PDB entry 9GGF | electron microscopy, 2.65 A resolution | chains A and B of the 5 polymer chains in the assembly

Chain A:
Name: DNA polymerase subunit gamma-1
Source organism: Homo sapiens
Notes: EC 2.7.7.7, 3.1.11.-, 4.2.99.-
Reference sequence: P54098 (DPOG1_HUMAN); numbering as in UniProt (aligned over 26-1239)
Sequence (1221 residues; each row starts with the number of its first residue):
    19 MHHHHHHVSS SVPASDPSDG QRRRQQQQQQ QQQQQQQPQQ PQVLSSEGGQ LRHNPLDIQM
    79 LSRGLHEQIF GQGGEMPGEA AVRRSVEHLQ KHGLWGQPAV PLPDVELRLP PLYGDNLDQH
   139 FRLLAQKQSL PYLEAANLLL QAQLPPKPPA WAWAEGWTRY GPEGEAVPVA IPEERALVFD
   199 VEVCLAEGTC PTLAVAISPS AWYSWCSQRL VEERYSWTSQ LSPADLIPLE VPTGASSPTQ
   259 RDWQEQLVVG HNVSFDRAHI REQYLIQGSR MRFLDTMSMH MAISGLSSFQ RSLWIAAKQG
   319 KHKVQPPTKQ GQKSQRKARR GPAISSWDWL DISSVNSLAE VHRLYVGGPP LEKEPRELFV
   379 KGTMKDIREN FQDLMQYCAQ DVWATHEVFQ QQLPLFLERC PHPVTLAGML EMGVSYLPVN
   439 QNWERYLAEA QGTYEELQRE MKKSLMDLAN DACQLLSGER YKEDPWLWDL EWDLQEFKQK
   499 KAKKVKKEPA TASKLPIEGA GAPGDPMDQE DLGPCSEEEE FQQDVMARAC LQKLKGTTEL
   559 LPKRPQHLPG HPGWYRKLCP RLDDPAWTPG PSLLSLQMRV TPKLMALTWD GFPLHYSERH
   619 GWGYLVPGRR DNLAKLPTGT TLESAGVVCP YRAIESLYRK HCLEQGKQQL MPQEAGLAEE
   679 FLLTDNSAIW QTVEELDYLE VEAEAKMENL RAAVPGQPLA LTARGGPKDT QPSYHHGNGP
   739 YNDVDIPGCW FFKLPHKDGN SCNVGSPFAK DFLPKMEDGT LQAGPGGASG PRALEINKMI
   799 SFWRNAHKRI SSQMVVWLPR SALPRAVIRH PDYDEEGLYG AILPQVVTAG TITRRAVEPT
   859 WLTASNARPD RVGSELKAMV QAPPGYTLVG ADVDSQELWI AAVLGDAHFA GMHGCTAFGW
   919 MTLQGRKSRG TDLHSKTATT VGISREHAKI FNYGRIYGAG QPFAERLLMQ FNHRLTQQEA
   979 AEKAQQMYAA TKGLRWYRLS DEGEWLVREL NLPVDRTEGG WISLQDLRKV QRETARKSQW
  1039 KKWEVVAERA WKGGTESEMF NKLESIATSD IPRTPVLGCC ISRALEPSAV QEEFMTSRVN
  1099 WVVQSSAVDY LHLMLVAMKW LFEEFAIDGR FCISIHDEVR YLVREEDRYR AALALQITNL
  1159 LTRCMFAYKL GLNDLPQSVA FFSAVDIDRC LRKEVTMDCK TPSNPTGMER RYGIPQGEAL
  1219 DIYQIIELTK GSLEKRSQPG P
Disordered / not traced: 19-66, 249-261, 318-343, 499-531, 630-730, 989-1050, 1234-1239
Construct notes: initiating methionine (19); expression tag (20-25)
Bound ions: Ca2+: Asp-890, Val-891 (together with 2'-deoxycytidine-5'-triphosphate)
Ligand contacts: 2'-deoxycytidine-5'-triphosphate: Arg-853, Asp-890, Val-891, Asp-892, Ser-893, Gln-894, Glu-895, His-932, Arg-943, Lys-947, Ile-948, Tyr-951, Tyr-955, Asp-1135
Curated features (UniProtKB/Swiss-Prot):
  - region: Gln-43 to Gln-55 (Does not contribute to polymerase and exonuclease enzymatic activities), Thr-858 to Asn-864 (Trigger loop)
  - motif: Val-196 to Glu-200 (Exo I), Val-267 to Arg-275 (Exo II), Tyr-395 to Thr-403 (Exo III), Val-887 to Leu-896 (Pol A), Arg-943 to Gly-958 (Pol B), His-1134 to Val-1141 (Pol C)
  - active site: Asp-198 (Exonuclease activity)
  - binding site (DNA): Ser-306, Ser-593, Lys-806, Thr-849, Thr-1094, Ser-1095
  - binding site (RNA): Arg-579, His-754, Gly-763, Lys-768, Ser-863, Arg-869
  - binding site (a 2'-deoxyribonucleoside 5'-triphosphate): Asp-890, Val-891, Ser-893, Glu-895, Arg-943, Lys-947, Tyr-951, Asp-1135
  - binding site (Mg(2+)): Asp-890, Val-891, Asp-1135
  - site (Critical for replication fidelity and mismatch recognition): Arg-853, Gln-1102
  - natural variant: Gln-55 (Q55QQ; Q55QQQ), Arg-227 (R227W: In PEOB1 and MTDPS4B), Arg-232 (R232G: In MTDPS4A; R232H: In LS), Leu-244 (L244P: In MTDPS4A), Thr-251 (T251I: In PEOB1, MTDPS4A and MTDPS4B), Gly-268 (G268A: In PEOB1), Arg-275 (R275Q: Found in a patient with epileptic encephalopathy, developmental delay and moderate intellectual disability; uncertain significance), His-277 (H277L: In PEOB1; uncertain significance), Gly-303 (G303R: In MTDPS4A), Leu-304 (L304R: In PEOB1 and SANDO; L304SANDO: In PEOB1), Ser-305 (S305R: In MTDPS4A), Gln-308 (Q308H: In PEOB1), 51 further natural variant entries in UniProt
  - mutagenesis: Asp-198 (D198A: Abolishes exonuclease activity; when associated with A-200. Decreases polymerase exonucleolytic proofreading by 30-fold for the T:G mismatch and by 14-fold for the A:A mismatch ...), Glu-200 (E200A: Abolishes exonuclease activity; when associated with A-198. Decreases polymerase exonucleolytic proofreading by 30-fold for the T:G mismatch and by 14-fold for the A:A mismatch ...), Asp-274 (D274A: Unable to idle at the 5'-end of the nascent DNA strand. Continues DNA synthesis into double-stranded DNA past the 5'-end creating a flap structure that cannot be ligated), Lys-498 (K498C: Decreases processive DNA synthesis), Lys-499 (K499C: Decreases processive DNA synthesis), Lys-501 (K501C: Decreases processive DNA synthesis), Val-543 to Leu-558 (Markedly decreases the stimulation by POLG2, resulting in impaired processive DNA synthesis), Leu-549 (L549N: Decreases processive DNA synthesis), Leu-552 (L552N: Decreases processive DNA synthesis), Lys-553 (K553N: Decreases processive DNA synthesis), Arg-853 (R853A: Abolishes primer DNA extention in the presence of dNTPs. Impairs intrinsic polymerase processivity. Enhances exonuclease activity leading to primer DNA degradation), Asp-890 (D890N: Abolishes DNA polymerase activity), 1 further mutagenesis entry in UniProt
Reported in the primary citation:
  - disease-associated variants - R232H: decreased catalytic activity

Chain B:
Name: DNA polymerase subunit gamma-2
Source organism: Homo sapiens
Notes: engineered mutation(s): A169T
Reference sequence: Q9UHN1 (DPOG2_HUMAN); numbering as in UniProt (aligned over 26-485)
Sequence (467 residues; numbered 25 to 491; the number before each row is that of its first residue):
    25 MDAGQPELLT ERSSPKGGHV KSHAELEGNG EHPEAPGSGE GSEALLEICQ RRHFLSGSKQ
    85 QLSRDSLLSG CHPGFGPLGV ELRKNLAAEW WTSVVVFREQ VFPVDALHHK PGPLLPGDSA
   145 FRLVSAETLR EILQDKELSK EQLVTFLENV LKTSGKLREN LLHGALEHYV NCLDLVNKRL
   205 PYGLAQIGVC FHPVFDTKQI RNGVKSIGEK TEASLVWFTP PRTSNQWLDF WLRHRLQWWR
   265 KFAMSPSNFS SSDCQDEEGR KGNKLYYNFP WGKELIETLW NLGDHELLHM YPGNVSKLHG
   325 RDGRKNVVPC VLSVNGDLDR GMLAYLYDSF QLTENSFTRK KNLHRKVLKL HPCLAPIKVA
   385 LDVGRGPTLE LRQVCQGLFN ELLENGISVW PGYLETMQSS LEQLYSKYDE MSILFTVLVT
   445 ETTLENGLIH LRSRDTTMKE MMHISKLKDF LIKYISSAKN VHHHHHH
Disordered / not traced: 25-66, 138-176, 219-228, 355-368, 483-491
Construct notes: initiating methionine (25); variant Thr-169 (Ala in Q9UHN1); expression tag (486-491)
Curated features (UniProtKB/Swiss-Prot):
  - modified residue: Ser-38 (Phosphoserine)
  - natural variant: Arg-182 (R182W: In MTDPS16), Gly-416 (G416A: No functional deficit), Asp-433 (D433Y: In MTDPS16B), Gly-451 (G451E: In PEOA4)

How chain A and chain B interact:
Pairs across the interface (55):
  Glu-447(A) / Arg-257(B)  salt bridge
  Arg-457(A) / Gln-261(B)
  Arg-457(A) / Lys-265(B)
  Lys-461(A) / Lys-265(B)
  Lys-461(A) / Ala-267(B)
  Asp-465(A) / Met-268(B)
  Asp-465(A) / Lys-373(B)  salt bridge
  Asn-468(A) / Asp-459(B)
  Asn-468(A) / Thr-460(B)
  Asp-469(A) / Lys-373(B)  salt bridge
  Cys-471(A) / Thr-460(B)
  Cys-471(A) / Met-462(B)
  Gln-472(A) / Arg-369(B)
  Gln-472(A) / Thr-461(B)
  Phe-495(A) / Leu-452(B)  hydrophobic
  Phe-495(A) / Met-465(B)
  Gln-497(A) / Asn-450(B)
  Gln-497(A) / Leu-452(B)
  Gln-541(A) / Gln-400(B)  hydrogen bond
  Asp-542(A) / Asn-404(B)  hydrogen bond
  Ala-545(A) / Gln-397(B)
  Arg-546(A) / Glu-408(B)  salt bridge
  Cys-548(A) / Glu-394(B)  hydrogen bond
  Cys-548(A) / Val-398(B)  hydrophobic
  Leu-549(A) / Gly-401(B)
  Leu-549(A) / Glu-405(B)
  Leu-549(A) / Ile-468(B)  hydrophobic
  Leu-552(A) / Val-398(B)  hydrophobic
  Leu-552(A) / Thr-447(B)
  Leu-552(A) / Leu-448(B)
  Leu-552(A) / His-467(B)
  Lys-553(A) / His-467(B)
  Lys-553(A) / Ser-469(B)
  Thr-555(A) / Asn-450(B)
  Thr-555(A) / His-467(B)  hydrogen bond
  Thr-556(A) / His-467(B)
  Leu-559(A) / His-467(B)
  Leu-566(A) / Glu-464(B)
  Pro-567(A) / Glu-464(B)
  Gly-568(A) / Lys-463(B)
  Gly-568(A) / Glu-464(B)  hydrogen bond (backbone-side chain)
  His-569(A) / Thr-460(B)  hydrogen bond
  His-569(A) / Met-462(B)
  His-569(A) / Glu-464(B)  salt bridge
  Tyr-573(A) / Thr-460(B)
  Leu-580(A) / Lys-477(B)
  Trp-585(A) / Lys-477(B)
  Trp-585(A) / Tyr-478(B)  hydrophobic
  Trp-585(A) / Ser-481(B)
  Pro-587(A) / Tyr-478(B)  hydrophobic
  Pro-587(A) / Ser-481(B)
  Pro-587(A) / Ala-482(B)  hydrophobic
  Thr-1204(A) / Asp-253(B)
  Arg-1208(A) / Gln-250(B)
  Arg-1209(A) / Gln-250(B)
Interface residues without a listed pair, chain A (40 interface residues in all): Arg-443, Glu-454, Glu-458, Leu-474, Met-544, Pro-570, Thr-586, Glu-833
Interface residues without a listed pair, chain B (41 interface residues in all): Arg-264, Pro-270, Arg-328, Leu-402, Gly-451, Phe-474

Overview:
40 residues of chain A and 41 residues of chain B are in contact, with 6 hydrogen bonds and 5 salt bridges.
Polar contacts include Glu-447(A)/Arg-257(B), Asp-465(A)/Lys-373(B) and Asp-469(A)/Lys-373(B). Chain A binds
2'-deoxycytidine-5'-triphosphate. From the paper: R232H of chain A reduces catalytic activity.
Here chain A is DNA polymerase subunit gamma-1 and chain B is DNA polymerase subunit gamma-2, both from Homo
sapiens. Entry 9GGF (Structure of WT human mitochondrial DNA polymerase gamma) was determined by electron
microscopy, deposited together with 9GGB, 9GGC, 9GGD and 9GGE.
